1OIY - chains A and B; structure by X-ray diffraction, 2.40 A resolution.

[Chain A]
Molecule: Cell division protein kinase 2
From: Homo sapiens
Notes: EC 2.7.1.37
UniProtKB: P24941 (CDK2_HUMAN); residue numbers follow UniProt; this construct covers 1-298
Sequence (302 residues; each row starts with the number of its first residue; numbers below 1 keep their minus sign (Gly-3 is residue -3)):
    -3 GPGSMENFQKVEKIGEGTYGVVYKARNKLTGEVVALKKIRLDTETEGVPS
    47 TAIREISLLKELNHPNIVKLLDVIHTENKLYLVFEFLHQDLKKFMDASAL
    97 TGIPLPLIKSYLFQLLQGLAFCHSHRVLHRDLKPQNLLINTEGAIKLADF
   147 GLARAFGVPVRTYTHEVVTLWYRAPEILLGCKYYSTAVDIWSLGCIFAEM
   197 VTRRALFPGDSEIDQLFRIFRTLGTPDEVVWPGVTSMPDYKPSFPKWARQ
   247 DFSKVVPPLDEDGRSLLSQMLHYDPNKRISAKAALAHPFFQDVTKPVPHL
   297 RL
Not modelled in the structure: -3 to -1, 38-40, 297-298
Modified residues: Thr160 (phosphothreonine; TPO)
Ligand contacts: N41 (4-(6-cyclohexylmethoxy-9H-purin-2-ylamino)--benzamide): Ile10, Gly11, Glu12, Gly13, Val18, Ala31, Val64, Phe80, Glu81, Phe82, Leu83, His84, Gln85, Asp86, Lys89, Gln131, Asn132, Leu134, Asp145
Curated features (UniProtKB/Swiss-Prot):
  - active site: Asp127 (Proton acceptor)
  - binding site (ATP): Ile10 to Val18, Lys33, Glu81 to Leu83, Asp86, Lys129 to Asn132, Asp145
  - binding site (Mg(2+)): Asn132, Asp145
  - site (CDK7 binding): Lys9, Lys88, Lys89, Leu166
  - modified residue: Met1 (N-acetylmethionine), Lys6 (N6-acetyllysine), Thr14 (Phosphothreonine), Tyr15 (Phosphotyrosine), Tyr19 (Phosphotyrosine), Thr160 (Phosphothreonine)
  - natural variant: Pro45 (P45L: In a glioblastoma multiforme sample)
  - mutagenesis: Lys9 (K9F: Reduced phosphorylation by CAK), Thr14 (T14A: 2-fold increase in activity), Tyr15 (Y15F: 2-fold increase in activity), Lys88 to Lys89 (Reduced phosphorylation by CAK), Thr160 (T160A: Abolishes activity), Leu166 (L166R: Reduced phosphorylation by CAK and reduced kinase activity)

[Chain B]
Molecule: Cyclin A2
From: Homo sapiens
UniProtKB: P20248 (CGA2_HUMAN); residue numbers follow UniProt; this construct covers 174-432
Sequence (260 residues; numbered 173 to 432; the number before each row is that of its first residue):
   173 MEVPDYHEDIHTYLREMEVKCKPKVGYMKKQPDITNSMRAILVDWLVEVG
   223 EEYKLQNETLHLAVNYIDRFLSSMSVLRGKLQLVGTAAMLLASKFEEIYP
   273 PEVAEFVYITDDTYTKKQVLRMEHLVLKVLTFDLAAPTVNQFLTQYFLHQ
   323 QPANCKVESLAMFLGELSLIDADPYLKYLPSVIAGAAFHLALYTVTGQSW
   373 PESLIRKTGYTLESLKPCLMDLHQTYLKAPQHAQQSIREKYKNSKYHGVS
   423 LLNPPETLNL
Not modelled in the structure: 173-174
Covalent attachments: monothioglycerol (SGM) linked to Cys193
Metal / ion sites: Mg2+: Met200, Gln203, Ile206
Ligand contacts: monothioglycerol (SGM): Met189, Lys192, Arg241, Asp305

[How chain A and chain B interact]
Pairs across the interface - 64 pairs, chain A then chain B:
  Thr41(A) - Lys288(B)
  Glu42(A) - Lys266(B)  hydrogen bond (backbone-side chain)
  Glu42(A) - Glu274(B)
  Glu42(A) - Val275(B)  hydrogen bond (side chain-backbone)
  Glu42(A) - Leu292(B)
  Gly43(A) - Lys266(B)
  Gly43(A) - Leu292(B)
  Gly43(A) - Glu295(B)
  Val44(A) - Lys266(B)  hydrogen bond (backbone-side chain)
  Val44(A) - Glu295(B)  hydrogen bond (backbone-side chain)
  Val44(A) - Leu299(B)  hydrophobic
  Ser46(A) - Lys266(B)
  Ile49(A) - Leu263(B)  hydrophobic
  Ile49(A) - Lys266(B)
  Ile49(A) - Leu306(B)  hydrophobic
  Arg50(A) - Lys266(B)
  Arg50(A) - Phe267(B)  hydrogen bond (side chain-backbone)
  Arg50(A) - Glu269(B)  hydrogen bond (side chain-backbone)
  Ile52(A) - Phe304(B)  hydrophobic
  Ser53(A) - Phe267(B)
  Ser53(A) - Phe304(B)
  Ser53(A) - Leu306(B)
  Leu54(A) - Ala307(B)  hydrophobic
  Lys56(A) - Thr303(B)  hydrogen bond (side chain-backbone)
  Lys56(A) - Asp305(B)  salt bridge
  Glu57(A) - Tyr185(B)  hydrogen bond
  Glu57(A) - Ala307(B)
  His71(A) - His296(B)  hydrogen bond
  His71(A) - Phe304(B)
  Thr72(A) - His296(B)
  Leu76(A) - Phe304(B)  hydrophobic
  Ala116(A) - Tyr178(B)
  His119(A) - Tyr178(B)
  His119(A) - Ile182(B)
  Ser120(A) - Tyr178(B)
  Ser120(A) - Asp181(B)  hydrogen bond
  Ser120(A) - Ile182(B)
  His121(A) - Tyr185(B)
  Arg122(A) - Ile182(B)
  Arg122(A) - Tyr185(B)
  Arg122(A) - Ala307(B)  hydrogen bond (side chain-backbone)
  Arg150(A) - Glu268(B)  salt bridge
  Arg150(A) - Glu269(B)
  Arg150(A) - Ile270(B)
  Ala151(A) - Phe267(B)  hydrophobic
  Phe152(A) - Ile182(B)  hydrophobic
  Val154(A) - His179(B)
  Val154(A) - Ile182(B)  hydrophobic
  Val154(A) - Thr316(B)
  Val154(A) - Gln317(B)  hydrogen bond (backbone-backbone)
  Pro155(A) - Thr316(B)
  Arg157(A) - Gln228(B)  hydrogen bond
  Arg157(A) - Glu230(B)
  Arg157(A) - Glu268(B)  salt bridge
  Thr158(A) - Ile270(B)
  Tyr159(A) - Ile270(B)
  Thr160(A) - Glu269(B)
  Thr160(A) - Ile270(B)
  Thr182(A) - Val175(B)
  Ser276(A) - Tyr178(B)
  Ala277(A) - Tyr178(B)  hydrogen bond (backbone-side chain)
  Lys278(A) - Asp177(B)  hydrogen bond (side chain-backbone)
  Lys278(A) - Tyr178(B)  hydrogen bond (backbone-side chain)
  Lys278(A) - Asp181(B)  salt bridge
Interface residues without a listed pair, chain A (37 interface residues in all): Val69, Glu73, Glu162, Ser181
Interface residues without a listed pair, chain B (35 interface residues in all): Leu186, Met189, Tyr271, Arg293, Gln313, Leu320

[Summary]
37 residues of chain A face 35 of chain B across their interface, with 16 hydrogen bonds and 4 salt bridges.
Among the polar pairs are Lys56(A)-Asp305(B), Arg150(A)-Glu268(B) and Arg157(A)-Glu268(B). Bound to chain A:
compound N41. Monothioglycerol is covalently linked to Cys193(B).
Chain A is Cell division protein kinase 2 and chain B is Cyclin A2, both from Homo sapiens; the structure,
Structure of human Thr160-phospho CDK2/cyclin A complexed with a 6-cyclohexylmethyloxy-2-anilino-purine
inhibitor, was determined by X-ray diffraction together with 1OI9 and 1OIU from the same study.
